PDB entry 6GN8 | X-ray diffraction, 2.34 A resolution | chains B and C of the 3 polymer chains in the assembly

[Chain B]
Name: 14-3-3 protein beta/alpha
Organism: Homo sapiens
Reference sequence: P31946 (1433B_HUMAN); residues 1-234 here = UniProt positions 1-234
Sequence (243 residues; row label = number of the first residue in the row):
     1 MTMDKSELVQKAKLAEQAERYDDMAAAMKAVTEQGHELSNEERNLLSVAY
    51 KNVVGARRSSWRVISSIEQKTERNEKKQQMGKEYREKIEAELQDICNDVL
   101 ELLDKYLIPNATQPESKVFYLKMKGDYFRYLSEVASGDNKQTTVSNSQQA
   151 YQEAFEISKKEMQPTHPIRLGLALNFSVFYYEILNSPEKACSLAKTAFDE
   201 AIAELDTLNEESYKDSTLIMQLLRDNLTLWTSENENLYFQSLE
Unresolved in the structure: 1-2, 207-211, 233-243
Differences from the reference sequence: expression tag (235-243)
UniProt features mapped onto this chain:
  - site (Interaction with phosphoserine on interacting protein): Arg58, Arg129
  - modified residue: Met1 (N-acetylmethionine), Thr2 (N-acetylthreonine), Lys5 (N6-acetyllysine), Lys51 (N6-acetyllysine), Ser60 (Phosphoserine), Lys70 (N6-acetyllysine), Tyr84 (3'-nitrotyrosine), Tyr106 (3'-nitrotyrosine), Lys117 (N6-acetyllysine), Ser186 (Phosphoserine), Ser232 (Phosphoserine)
  - cross-link: Lys51 (Glycyl lysine isopeptide (Lys-Gly) (interchain with G-Cter in SUMO2))
  - natural variant: Val99 (V99I: Found in a renal cell carcinoma sample)

[Chain C]
Name: Exoenzyme S
Organism: Pseudomonas aeruginosa
Reference sequence: Q93SQ1 (Q93SQ1_PSEAI); residue numbers follow UniProt; this construct covers 233-453
Sequence (244 residues; numbered 210 to 453; the number before each row is that of its first residue):
   210 MGSSHHHHHHSQDPNSENLYFQGADKALADGLVKRFGADAEKYLGRQPGG
   260 IHSDAEVMALGLYTGIHYADLNRALRQGQELDAGQKLIDQGMSAAFEKSG
   310 QAEQVVKTFRGTRGGDAFNAVEEGKVGHDDGYLSTSLNPGVARSFGQGTI
   360 STVFGRSGIDVSGISNYKNAKAILYNKETDMRVLLSASDEQGVTRRVLEE
   410 AALGELSGHSQGLLDALDLASKPEPSGEVQEQDVRLRMRGLDLA
Unresolved in the structure: 210-231, 433-442
Differences from the reference sequence: initiating methionine (210); expression tag (211-232); engineered mutation Ala379 (Glu in Q93SQ1), Ala381 (Glu in Q93SQ1)
What the authors report for this chain:
  - mutagenesis - E379A/E381A: abolished catalytic activity

[How chain B and chain C interact]
Pairs across the interface (25):
  Glu16(B) with Arg448(C), salt bridge
  Asn44(B) with Met447(C); Gly449(C)
  Ser47(B) with Gly449(C)
  Val48(B) with Arg448(C); Gly449(C)
  Lys51(B) with Val443(C); Asp451(C), salt bridge
  Phe119(B) with Gly449(C)
  Lys122(B) with Leu450(C), hydrogen bond (side chain-backbone)
  Tyr127(B) with Asp451(C)
  Arg129(B) with Ala453(C)
  Tyr130(B) with Asp451(C)
  Pro167(B) with Arg446(C); Leu450(C)
  Ile168(B) with Leu450(C), hydrophobic
  Gly171(B) with Leu452(C)
  Leu174(B) with Leu452(C), hydrophobic
  Asn175(B) with Asp451(C), hydrogen bond (side chain-backbone); Leu452(C); Ala453(C), hydrogen bond (side chain-backbone)
  Asp215(B) with Arg446(C), salt bridge
  Leu218(B) with Val443(C)
  Ile219(B) with Leu450(C), hydrophobic; Leu452(C), hydrophobic
Interface residues without a listed pair, chain B (22 interface residues in all): Leu45, Asp126, Val178, Leu222
The authors on this interface:
  - interface residues, chain C: Leu450(C)

[Summary]
Chain B and chain C form an interface of 22 and 9 residues respectively, with 3 hydrogen bonds and 3 salt
bridges. Polar pairs include Glu16(B)-Arg448(C), Lys51(B)-Asp451(C) and Asp215(B)-Arg446(C). The paper reports
that E379A/E381A of chain C abolish catalytic activity; the interface residue Leu450(C).
Here chain B is 14-3-3 protein beta/alpha (Homo sapiens) and chain C is Exoenzyme S (Pseudomonas aeruginosa).
Entry 6GN8 (Exoenzyme S from Pseudomonas aeruginosa in complex with human 14-3-3 protein beta, trimeric
crystal form) was determined by X-ray diffraction, deposited together with 6GN0, 6GNJ, 6GNK and 6GNN.
